5NRL - chains 4 and J of the 58 polymer chains in the assembly; structure by electron microscopy, 7.20 A resolution (low resolution: residue-level contacts below are approximate; hydrogen-bond / salt-bridge calls are withheld).

== Chain 4 ==
Molecule: U4 snRNA
From: Saccharomyces cerevisiae
Sequence (160 nucleotides; numbered 1 to 160; the number before each row is that of its first residue):
     1 AUCCUUAUGC ACGGGAAAUA CGCAUAUCAG UGAGGAUUCG UCCGAGAUUG UGUUUUUGCU
    61 GGUUGAAAUU UAAUUAUAAA CCAGACCGUC UCCUCAUGGU CAAUUCGGUG UUCGCUUUUG
   121 AAUACUUCAA GACUAUGUAG GGAAUUUUUG GAAUACCUUU
Unresolved in the structure: 69-70, 80-89, 103-130, 155-160

== Chain J ==
Protein: Pre-mRNA-splicing factor 6
From: Saccharomyces cerevisiae
Reference sequence: P19735 (PRP6_YEAST); residues 1-899 here = UniProt positions 1-899
Chain sequence (899 residues; numbered 1 to 899; the number before each row is that of its first residue):
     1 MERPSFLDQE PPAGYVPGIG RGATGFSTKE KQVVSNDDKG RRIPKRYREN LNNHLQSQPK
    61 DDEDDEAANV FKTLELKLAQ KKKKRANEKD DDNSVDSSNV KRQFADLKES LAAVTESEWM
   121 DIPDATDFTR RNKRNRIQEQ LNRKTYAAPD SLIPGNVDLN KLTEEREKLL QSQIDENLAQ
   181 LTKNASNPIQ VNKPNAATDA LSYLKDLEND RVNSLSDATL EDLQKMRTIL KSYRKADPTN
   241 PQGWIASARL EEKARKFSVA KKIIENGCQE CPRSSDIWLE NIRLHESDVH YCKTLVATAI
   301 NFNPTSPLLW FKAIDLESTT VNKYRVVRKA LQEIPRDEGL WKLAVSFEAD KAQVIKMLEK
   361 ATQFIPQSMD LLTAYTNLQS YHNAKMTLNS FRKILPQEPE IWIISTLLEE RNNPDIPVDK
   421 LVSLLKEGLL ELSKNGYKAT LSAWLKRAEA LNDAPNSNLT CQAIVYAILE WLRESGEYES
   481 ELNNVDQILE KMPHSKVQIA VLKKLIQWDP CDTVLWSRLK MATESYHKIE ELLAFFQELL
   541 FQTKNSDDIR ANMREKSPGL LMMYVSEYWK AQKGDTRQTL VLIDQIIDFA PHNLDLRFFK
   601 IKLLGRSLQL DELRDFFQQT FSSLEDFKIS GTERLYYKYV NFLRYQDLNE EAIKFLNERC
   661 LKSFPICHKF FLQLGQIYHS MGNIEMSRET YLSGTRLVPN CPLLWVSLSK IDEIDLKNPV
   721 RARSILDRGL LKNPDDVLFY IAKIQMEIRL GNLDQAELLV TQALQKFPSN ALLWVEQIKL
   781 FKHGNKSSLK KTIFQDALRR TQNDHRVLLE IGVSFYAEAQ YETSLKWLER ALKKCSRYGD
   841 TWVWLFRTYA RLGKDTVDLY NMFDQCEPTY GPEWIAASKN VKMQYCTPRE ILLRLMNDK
Unresolved in the structure: 1-3, 27-63, 81-97, 179-211, 527-529, 544-546, 897-899

== Interface between chain 4 and chain J ==
Contacting residue pairs (27):
  U19(4) with Gln140(J); Leu141(J); Asn142(J); Arg143(J); Lys144(J); Tyr146(J)
  A20(4) with Gln140(J)
  U38(4) with Lys791(J)
  G40(4) with Ser787(J); Ser788(J); Lys791(J)
  U41(4) with Ser788(J); Leu789(J)
  C42(4) with Leu789(J)
  U48(4) with Arg130(J)
  U49(4) with Arg130(J); Lys133(J)
  G50(4) with Asn132(J); Lys133(J); Arg136(J)
  U51(4) with Asn132(J); Arg136(J)
  U54(4) with Gln140(J); Arg143(J); Lys144(J)
  U55(4) with Arg143(J); Lys144(J)
Also at the interface, not in a pair above, chain 4 (13 interface residues in all): U53
Also at the interface, not in a pair above, chain J (16 interface residues in all): Thr145, Thr792

== In short ==
13 residues of chain 4 face 16 of chain J across their interface.
Here chain 4 is U4 snRNA and chain J is Pre-mRNA-splicing factor 6, both from Saccharomyces cerevisiae. Entry
5NRL (Structure of a pre-catalytic spliceosome) was determined by electron microscopy.
